6L1W - chains A and C; structure by X-ray diffraction, 2.19 A resolution.

[Chain A]
Name: Zinc finger CCCH-type antiviral protein 1
Organism: Mus musculus
UniProt: Q3UPF5 (ZCCHV_MOUSE); residues 1-227 here = UniProt positions 1-227
Chain sequence (228 residues; row label = number of the first residue in the row; numbering starts at 0):
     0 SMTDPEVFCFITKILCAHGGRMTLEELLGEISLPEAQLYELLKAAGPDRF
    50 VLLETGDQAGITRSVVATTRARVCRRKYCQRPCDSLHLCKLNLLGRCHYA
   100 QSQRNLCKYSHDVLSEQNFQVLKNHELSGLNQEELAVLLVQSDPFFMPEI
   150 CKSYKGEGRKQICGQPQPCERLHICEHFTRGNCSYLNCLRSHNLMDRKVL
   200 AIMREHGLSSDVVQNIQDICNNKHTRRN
Disordered / not traced: 0-3, 54-60, 226-227
Differences from the reference sequence: expression tag (0)
Swiss-Prot annotation at these positions:
  - zinc finger: Cys73 to His86 (C3H1-type 1), Leu87 to Leu113 (C3H1-type 1), Cys150 to His172 (C3H1-type 3), Ile173 to Met194 (C3H1-type 2)
  - region: Thr224 to Asn227 (Binding to EXOSC5)
  - motif: Arg69 to Lys76 (Nuclear localization signal)

[Chain C]
Molecule: 7-nt RNA strand
Sequence (7 nucleotides; row label = number of the first residue in the row; note: 1 number in that range is skipped by the numbering (no residue carries it; nothing is unmodelled there); numbers below 1 keep their minus sign (C-2 is residue -2)):
    -2 CGUCG
     4 UU
Disordered / not traced: 5

[How chain A and chain C interact]
Pairs across the interface - 24 pairs, chain A then chain C:
  Arg74(A) - U0(C)  base contact
  Leu87(A) - C1(C)  hydrogen bond to the base
  Cys88(A) - C1(C)  base contact
  Lys89(A) - C1(C)  hydrogen bond to the base
  Leu90(A) - C1(C)  hydrogen bond to the base
  Leu90(A) - G2(C)  base contact
  Cys96(A) - G2(C)  hydrogen bond to the base
  His97(A) - U4(C)  stacking on the base
  Tyr98(A) - G2(C)  hydrogen bond to the sugar
  Leu105(A) - G2(C)  base contact
  Cys106(A) - G2(C)  hydrogen bond to the base
  Lys107(A) - C1(C)  salt bridge to the phosphate
  Lys107(A) - G2(C)  hydrogen bond to the base
  Tyr108(A) - U0(C)  hydrogen bond to the phosphate
  Tyr108(A) - C1(C)  stacking on the base
  Tyr108(A) - G2(C)  base contact
  Phe144(A) - U0(C)  sugar contact
  Phe144(A) - C1(C)  base contact
  Glu148(A) - G-1(C)  hydrogen bond to the sugar
  Glu148(A) - U0(C)  base contact
  Ile149(A) - G-1(C)  hydrogen bond to the base
  Cys150(A) - G-1(C)  base contact
  Lys151(A) - G-1(C)  hydrogen bond to the base
  Arg170(A) - G-1(C)  hydrogen bond to the sugar
Other interface residues (no listed pair), chain A (21 interface residues in all): Val72, Cys73, Lys76

[Overview]
21 residues of chain A and 5 residues of chain C are in contact; the contacts include 12 hydrogen bonds, 1
salt bridge and 2 aromatic stacking contacts. Polar pairs include Leu87(A)-C1(C), Lys89(A)-C1(C) and
Leu90(A)-C1(C).
Chain A is Zinc finger CCCH-type antiviral protein 1 (Mus musculus) and chain C is a 7-nt RNA strand; the
structure, Zinc-finger Antiviral Protein (ZAP) bound to RNA, was determined by X-ray diffraction.
